PDB entry 7DBN | X-ray diffraction, 2.67 A resolution | chains A and E of the 3 polymer chains in the assembly

[Chain A]
Protein: HIV-1 reverse transcriptase p66 subunit
Organism: Human immunodeficiency virus 1
Notes: EC 2.7.7.49, 3.1.26.13
UniProtKB: D3XFN5 (D3XFN5_9HIV1); residues 1-555 here correspond to UniProt positions 100-654 (UniProt number = residue number + 99)
Amino-acid sequence (557 residues; row label = number of the first residue in the row; numbers below 1 keep their minus sign (Met-1 is residue -1)):
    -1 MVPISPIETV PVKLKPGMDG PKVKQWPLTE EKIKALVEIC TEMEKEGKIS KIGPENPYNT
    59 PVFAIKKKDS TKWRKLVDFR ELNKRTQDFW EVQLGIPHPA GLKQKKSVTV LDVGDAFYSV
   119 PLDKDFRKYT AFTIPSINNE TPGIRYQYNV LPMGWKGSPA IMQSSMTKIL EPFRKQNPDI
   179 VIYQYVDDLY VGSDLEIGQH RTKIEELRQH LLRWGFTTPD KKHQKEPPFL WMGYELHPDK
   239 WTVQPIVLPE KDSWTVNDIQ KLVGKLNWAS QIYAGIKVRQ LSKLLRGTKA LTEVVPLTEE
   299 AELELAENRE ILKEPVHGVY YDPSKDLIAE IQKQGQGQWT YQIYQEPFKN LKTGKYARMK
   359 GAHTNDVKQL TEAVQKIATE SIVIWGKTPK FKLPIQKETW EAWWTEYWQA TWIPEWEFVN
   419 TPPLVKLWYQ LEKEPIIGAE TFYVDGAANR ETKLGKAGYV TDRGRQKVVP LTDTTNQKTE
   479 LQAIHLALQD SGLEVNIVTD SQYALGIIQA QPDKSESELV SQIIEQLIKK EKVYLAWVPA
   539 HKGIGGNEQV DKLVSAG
Not modelled in the structure: -1 to 0, 554-555
Differences from the reference sequence: expression tag (-1 to 0); engineered mutation Phe115 (Tyr214 in D3XFN5), Tyr116 (Phe215 in D3XFN5), Met151 (Gln250 in D3XFN5), Met160 (Phe259 in D3XFN5), Ser162 (Cys261 in D3XFN5), Val184 (Met283 in D3XFN5), Ser280 (Cys379 in D3XFN5)
Bound ions: Mg2+: Val111, Asp185 (together with 2'-deoxycytidine-5'-triphosphate)
Small-molecule neighbours: 2'-deoxycytidine-5'-triphosphate (DCP): Lys65, Lys70, Arg72, Asp110, Val111, Gly112, Asp113, Ala114, Phe115, Met151, Val184, Asp185, Lys220
From the paper describing this entry:
  - conformationally variable residues: Arg72, Asp110, Phe115, Asp185
  - contacts within the chain: Phe115-Met160
  - binding site for 2'-deoxycytidine-5'-triphosphate: Phe115
  - Mg2+ coordination: Val111, Asp185

[Chain E]
Molecule: DNA/RNA
Sequence (38 nucleotides; numbered -4 to 33; the number before each row is that of its first residue; numbers below 1 keep their minus sign (DT-4 is residue -4)):
    -4 TAATGCCCCC CCTTCGGTGC TTTGCACCGA AGGGGGGG
Not modelled in the structure: -4 to -2
Modified / non-standard residues: OMC (o2'-methylycytidine-5'-monophosphate) at position 2; OMC (o2'-methylycytidine-5'-monophosphate) at position 4
Small-molecule neighbours: 2'-deoxycytidine-5'-triphosphate (DCP): DG0, DC1, DG33

[Chain A / chain E interface]
Residue-residue contacts - 68 pairs, chain A then chain E:
  Trp24(A) - DT-1(E)  stacking on the base
  Phe61(A) - DG0(E)  base contact
  Leu74(A) - DG0(E)  base contact
  Asp76(A) - DG0(E)  sugar contact
  Arg78(A) - DT-1(E)  phosphate contact
  Arg78(A) - DG0(E)  salt bridge to the phosphate
  Asn81(A) - DC1(E)  sugar contact
  Glu89(A) - OMC_2(E)  hydrogen bond to the sugar
  Glu89(A) - DC3(E)  phosphate contact
  Gln91(A) - OMC_2(E)  base contact
  Gln91(A) - DC3(E)  sugar contact
  Leu92(A) - OMC_4(E)  sugar contact
  Ile94(A) - DC3(E)  base contact
  Ile94(A) - OMC_4(E)  sugar contact
  Ile94(A) - DG31(E)  base contact
  Met151(A) - DG0(E)  base contact
  Gly152(A) - DG0(E)  sugar contact
  Gly152(A) - DC1(E)  sugar contact
  Trp153(A) - DC1(E)  sugar contact
  Lys154(A) - DC1(E)  phosphate contact
  Lys154(A) - OMC_2(E)  phosphate contact
  Pro157(A) - DC1(E)  base contact
  Pro157(A) - OMC_2(E)  sugar contact
  Gln161(A) - OMC_2(E)  base contact
  Tyr183(A) - DC3(E)  base contact
  Tyr183(A) - DG32(E)  hydrogen bond to the base
  Tyr183(A) - DG33(E)  sugar contact
  Val184(A) - DG33(E)  sugar contact
  Asp185(A) - DG33(E)  phosphate contact
  Met230(A) - DG32(E)  sugar contact
  Met230(A) - DG33(E)  phosphate contact
  Gly231(A) - DG32(E)  phosphate contact
  Asn255(A) - DG28(E)  phosphate contact
  Asn255(A) - DG29(E)  hydrogen bond to the phosphate
  Gln258(A) - DG28(E)  sugar contact
  Gln258(A) - DG29(E)  sugar contact
  Lys259(A) - DG29(E)  phosphate contact
  Lys259(A) - DG30(E)  phosphate contact
  Gly262(A) - DG30(E)  sugar contact
  Lys263(A) - DG30(E)  sugar contact
  Lys263(A) - DG31(E)  salt bridge to the phosphate
  Asn265(A) - DC6(E)  phosphate contact
  Trp266(A) - DG31(E)  sugar contact
  Val276(A) - DC7(E)  phosphate contact
  Ser280(A) - DC7(E)  phosphate contact
  Ser280(A) - DT8(E)  phosphate contact
  Arg284(A) - DT8(E)  salt bridge to the phosphate
  Arg284(A) - DT9(E)  phosphate contact
  Gly285(A) - DT9(E)  hydrogen bond to the phosphate
  Leu289(A) - DG28(E)  sugar contact
  Lys353(A) - DC6(E)  hydrogen bond to the phosphate
  Lys353(A) - DC7(E)  salt bridge to the phosphate
  Ala355(A) - DC7(E)  phosphate contact
  Gly359(A) - DC22(E)  phosphate contact
  Ala360(A) - DC22(E)  hydrogen bond to the phosphate
  His361(A) - DA21(E)  salt bridge to the phosphate
  Lys374(A) - DC5(E)  phosphate contact
  Lys374(A) - DC6(E)  salt bridge to the phosphate
  Arg448(A) - DT18(E)  hydrogen bond to the base
  Thr473(A) - DG19(E)  phosphate contact
  Thr473(A) - DC20(E)  hydrogen bond to the phosphate
  Asn474(A) - DT18(E)  phosphate contact
  Gln475(A) - DT18(E)  hydrogen bond to the phosphate
  Gln475(A) - DC20(E)  sugar contact
  Lys476(A) - DC20(E)  phosphate contact
  Tyr501(A) - DC20(E)  hydrogen bond to the phosphate
  Tyr501(A) - DA21(E)  hydrogen bond to the phosphate
  Ile505(A) - DA21(E)  phosphate contact
Other interface residues (no listed pair), chain A (53 interface residues in all): Val75, Gly93, Asp110, Asp186, Lys281, Leu283, Arg356
Other interface residues (no listed pair), chain E (23 interface residues in all): DT17

[Overview]
Chain A and chain E form an interface of 53 and 23 residues respectively, with 11 hydrogen bonds, 6 salt
bridges and 1 aromatic stacking contact. Polar pairs include Tyr183(A)-DG32(E), Arg448(A)-DT18(E) and
Glu89(A)-OMC_2(E). The paper reports a binding site for 2'-deoxycytidine-5'-triphosphate at Phe115(A); Mg2+
coordination by Val111(A) and Asp185(A).
Chain A is HIV-1 reverse transcriptase p66 subunit (Human immunodeficiency virus 1) and chain E is DNA/RNA;
the structure, HIV-1 reverse transcriptase mutant Q151M/Y115F/F116Y/M184V/F160M:DNA:dCTP ternary complex, was
determined by X-ray diffraction together with 7DBM from the same study.
